PDB entry 3H10 | X-ray diffraction, 2.20 A resolution | chain A

Chain A:
Name: Serine/threonine-protein kinase 6
Organism: Homo sapiens
Notes: EC 2.7.11.1; fragment: Kinase domain
UniProt: O14965 (STK6_HUMAN); residue numbers follow UniProt; this construct covers 124-391
Sequence (268 residues; numbered 124 to 391; the number before each row is that of its first residue):
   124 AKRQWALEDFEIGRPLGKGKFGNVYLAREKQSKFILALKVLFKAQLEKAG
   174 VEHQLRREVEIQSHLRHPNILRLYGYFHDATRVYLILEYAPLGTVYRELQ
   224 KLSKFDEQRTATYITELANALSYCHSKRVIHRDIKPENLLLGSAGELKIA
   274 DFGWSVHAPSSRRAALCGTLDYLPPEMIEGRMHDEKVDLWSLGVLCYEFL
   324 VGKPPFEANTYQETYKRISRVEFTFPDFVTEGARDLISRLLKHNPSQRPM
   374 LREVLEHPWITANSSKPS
Sequence notes: engineered mutation A124 (Lys in O14965), A287 (Thr in O14965), A288 (Thr in O14965)
Curated features (UniProtKB/Swiss-Prot):
  - region: H280 to R286, L289 to L293 (Activation segment)
  - active site: D256 (Proton acceptor)
  - binding site (ATP): K143, K162, E211 to A213, E260, N261, D274
  - modified residue: S342 (Phosphoserine)
  - cross-link: K258 (Glycyl lysine isopeptide (Lys-Gly) (interchain with G-Cter in SUMO2))
Ligand contacts: 97B (9-chloro-7-(2,6-difluorophenyl)-N-{4-[(4-methylpiperazin-1-yl)carbonyl]phenyl}-5H-pyrimido[5,4-d][2]benzazepin-2-amine): R137, L139, G140, K141, G142, V147, A160, K162, L194, L210, E211, Y212, A213, P214, L215, G216, T217, R220, E260, N261, L263, A273, D274, F275, G276, S278, V279

In short:
Chain A binds compound 97B. UniProt lists active-site residue D256 and 8 ATP-binding residues.
Chain A is Serine/threonine-protein kinase 6 (Homo sapiens); the structure, Aurora A inhibitor complex, was
determined by X-ray diffraction, deposited together with 3H0Y and 3H0Z.
